6OIJ - chains A and B of the 5 polymer chains in the assembly; structure by electron microscopy, 3.30 A resolution.

== Chain A ==
Name: Guanine nucleotide-binding protein G(i) subunit alpha-1, Guanine nucleotide-binding protein subunit alpha-11
From: Homo sapiens
Notes: engineered mutation(s): chimeric protein between G-alpha1i(1-29) and G-alpha11(30-)
UniProtKB: chimeric construct of A0A3B3ITX3, P29992: residues 1-29 from A0A3B3ITX3 (A0A3B3ITX3_HUMAN) positions 1-29 (same numbers); residues 36-359 from P29992 positions 36-359 (same numbers)
Amino-acid sequence (353 residues; numbered 1 to 359; 6 numbers in that range are skipped by the numbering (no residue carries them; nothing is unmodelled there); the number before each row is that of its first residue):
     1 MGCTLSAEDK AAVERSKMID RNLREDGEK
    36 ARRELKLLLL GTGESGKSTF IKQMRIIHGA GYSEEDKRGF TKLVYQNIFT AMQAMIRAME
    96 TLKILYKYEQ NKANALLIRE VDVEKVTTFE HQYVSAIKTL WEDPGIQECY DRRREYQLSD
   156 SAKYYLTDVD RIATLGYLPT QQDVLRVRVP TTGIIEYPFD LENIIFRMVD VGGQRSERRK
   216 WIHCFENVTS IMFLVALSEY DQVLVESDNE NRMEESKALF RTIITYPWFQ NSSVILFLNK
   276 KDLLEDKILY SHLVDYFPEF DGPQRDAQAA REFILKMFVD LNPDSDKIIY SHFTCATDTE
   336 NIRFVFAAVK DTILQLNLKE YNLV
Not modelled in the structure: 1-2, 65-186, 239-242
Curated features (UniProtKB/Swiss-Prot):
  - region: Lys41 to Thr54 (G1 motif), Asp178 to Thr186 (G2 motif), Phe201 to Arg210 (G3 motif), Ile270 to Asp277 (G4 motif), Thr329 to Thr334 (G5 motif)
  - binding site (GTP): Gly46 to Ser53, Leu180 to Arg183, Asn274 to Asp277, Ala331
  - binding site (Mg(2+)): Ser53, Thr186
  - modified residue: Gln209 (Deamidated glutamine)
Reported in the primary citation:
  - conformationally variable residues (helix shift): Phe341
  - contacts within the chain: Gln58-Ala331 (hydrogen bond)

== Chain B ==
Name: Guanine nucleotide-binding protein G(I)/G(S)/G(T) subunit beta-1
From: Homo sapiens
UniProtKB: P62873 (GBB1_HUMAN); numbering as in UniProt (aligned over 2-340)
Amino-acid sequence (345 residues; row label = number of the first residue in the row; numbers below 1 keep their minus sign (Gly-4 is residue -4)):
    -4 GPGSSGSELD QLRQEAEQLK NQIRDARKAC ADATLSQITN NIDPVGRIQM RTRRTLRGHL
    56 AKIYAMHWGT DSRLLVSASQ DGKLIIWDSY TTNKVHAIPL RSSWVMTCAY APSGNYVACG
   116 GLDNICSIYN LKTREGNVRV SRELAGHTGY LSCCRFLDDN QIVTSSGDTT CALWDIETGQ
   176 QTTTFTGHTG DVMSLSLAPD TRLFVSGACD ASAKLWDVRE GMCRQTFTGH ESDINAICFF
   236 PNGNAFATGS DDATCRLFDL RADQELMTYS HDNIICGITS VSFSKSGRLL LAGYDDFNCN
   296 VWDALKADRA GVLAGHDNRV SCLGVTDDGM AVATGSWDSF LKIWN
Not modelled in the structure: -4 to 1
Differences from the reference sequence: expression tag (-4 to 1)
Curated features (UniProtKB/Swiss-Prot):
  - modified residue: Ser2 (N-acetylserine), His266 (Phosphohistidine)
  - natural variant: Leu30 (L30F: In MRD42; uncertain significance), Arg52 (R52G: In MRD42), Gly64 (G64V: In MRD42), Asp76 (D76E: In MRD42; D76G: In MRD42), Gly77 (G77S: In MRD42), Lys78 (K78R: In MRD42), Ile80 (I80N: In MRD42; I80T: In MRD42), His91 (H91R: In MRD42; uncertain significance), Ala92 (A92T: In MRD42), Pro94 (P94S: In MRD42), Leu95 (L95P: In MRD42), Arg96 (R96L: In MRD42), 5 further natural variant entries in UniProt

== Interface between chain A and chain B ==
Pairs across the interface (48):
  Arg15(A) - Val90(B)  hydrogen bond (side chain-backbone)
  Arg15(A) - His91(B)
  Ser16(A) - Asn88(B)
  Ser16(A) - Lys89(B)
  Ile19(A) - Lys89(B)
  Ile19(A) - Ala92(B)  hydrophobic
  Asp20(A) - Lys89(B)  salt bridge
  Leu23(A) - Gly53(B)
  Leu23(A) - Leu55(B)
  Leu23(A) - Lys78(B)
  Leu23(A) - Lys89(B)
  Asp26(A) - Lys78(B)  salt bridge
  Gly27(A) - Leu55(B)
  Thr187(A) - Asn119(B)  hydrogen bond (backbone-side chain)
  Thr187(A) - Thr143(B)
  Gly188(A) - Asp118(B)
  Gly188(A) - Asn119(B)
  Ile189(A) - Trp99(B)
  Ile189(A) - Leu117(B)
  Ile189(A) - Asp118(B)
  Glu191(A) - Trp99(B)  hydrogen bond
  Val204(A) - Trp99(B)  hydrophobic
  Gly208(A) - Thr143(B)
  Gln209(A) - Leu117(B)
  Gln209(A) - Asn119(B)
  Gln209(A) - Tyr145(B)
  Ser211(A) - Tyr145(B)
  Ser211(A) - Gly162(B)
  Ser211(A) - Asp186(B)
  Glu212(A) - Asp186(B)  hydrogen bond (backbone-side chain)
  Arg214(A) - Asp228(B)  salt bridge
  Lys215(A) - Tyr145(B)
  Lys215(A) - Met188(B)
  Lys215(A) - Asp228(B)  salt bridge
  Lys215(A) - Asn230(B)
  Lys215(A) - Asp246(B)  salt bridge
  Trp216(A) - Leu117(B)  hydrophobic
  His218(A) - Lys57(B)  hydrogen bond (backbone-side chain)
  His218(A) - Tyr59(B)  hydrogen bond
  His218(A) - Trp332(B)
  Cys219(A) - Tyr59(B)  hydrogen bond (backbone-side chain)
  Cys219(A) - Gln75(B)
  Cys219(A) - Trp99(B)
  Cys219(A) - Leu117(B)  hydrophobic
  Phe220(A) - Trp99(B)  hydrophobic
  Glu221(A) - Lys57(B)
  Trp263(A) - Arg314(B)
  Trp263(A) - Trp332(B)  hydrophobic
Also at the interface, not in a pair above, chain A (28 interface residues in all): Ala12, Val13, Lys41, Arg210
Also at the interface, not in a pair above, chain B (30 interface residues in all): Ile80, Ser98, Met101, Gly144, Cys204

== Overview ==
The interface between chain A and chain B involves 28 residues on one side and 30 on the other, with 7
hydrogen bonds and 5 salt bridges. Polar contacts include Asp20(A)-Lys89(B), Asp26(A)-Lys78(B) and
Arg214(A)-Asp228(B). From the paper: conformational variability at Phe341(A); contacts within the chain
involving Gln58(A) and Ala331(A).
Chain A is Guanine nucleotide-binding protein G(i) subunit alpha-1, Guanine nucleotide-binding protein subunit
alpha-11 and chain B is Guanine nucleotide-binding protein G(I)/G(S)/G(T) subunit beta-1, both from Homo
sapiens; the structure, Muscarinic acetylcholine receptor 1-G11 protein complex, was determined by electron
microscopy (same publication as 6OIK).
